Entry 1P3G (X-ray diffraction, 2.70 A resolution); this record covers chains I and C of the 10 polymer chains in the assembly.

# Chain I
Molecule: Palindromic 146bp Human Alpha-Satellite DNA fragment
Organism: Homo sapiens
Sequence (146 nucleotides; each row starts with the number of its first residue):
     1 ATCAATATCC ACCTGCAGAT TCTACCAAAA GTGTATTTGG AAACTGCTCC ATCAAAAGGC
    61 ATGTTCAGCG GAATTCCGCT GAACATGCCT TTTGATGGAG CAGTTTCCAA ATACACTTTT
   121 GGTAGAATCT GCAGGTGGAT ATTGAT

# Chain C
Name: Histone H2A
Organism: Xenopus laevis
UniProtKB: Q7ZT66 (Q7ZT66_9ZZZZ); residues 801-929 here correspond to UniProt positions 2-130 (UniProt number = residue number - 799)
Amino-acid sequence (129 residues; each row starts with the number of its first residue):
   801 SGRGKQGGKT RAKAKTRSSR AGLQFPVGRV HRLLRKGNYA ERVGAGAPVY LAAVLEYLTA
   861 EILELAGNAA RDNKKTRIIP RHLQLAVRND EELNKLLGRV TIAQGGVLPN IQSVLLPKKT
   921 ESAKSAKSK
Disordered / not traced: 801-813, 918-929
Sequence notes: conflict Ala814 (Ser15 in Q7ZT66), Gly867 (Trp68 in Q7ZT66), Asn868 (Glu69 in Q7ZT66), 21 further conflict positions vs the reference (Q7ZT66) not listed

# Interface between chain I and chain C
Pairs across the interface - 14 pairs, chain I then chain C:
  DA11(I) - Lys874(C)  salt bridge to the phosphate
  DA19(I) - Arg877(C)  sugar contact
  DA29(I) - Arg832(C)  phosphate contact
  DA30(I) - Gly828(C)  phosphate contact
  DA30(I) - Arg829(C)  hydrogen bond to the phosphate
  DA30(I) - Arg832(C)  salt bridge to the phosphate
  DG31(I) - Ala814(C)  phosphate contact
  DG31(I) - Lys815(C)  phosphate contact
  DG31(I) - Thr816(C)  phosphate contact
  DG31(I) - Arg817(C)  salt bridge to the phosphate
  DT32(I) - Ala814(C)  phosphate contact
  DT32(I) - Lys815(C)  hydrogen bond to the phosphate
  DT38(I) - Arg842(C)  sugar contact
  DG39(I) - Arg842(C)  salt bridge to the phosphate

# In short
8 residues of chain I and 10 residues of chain C are in contact; the contacts include 2 hydrogen bonds and 4
salt bridges. Polar contacts include DA30(I)-Arg829(C), DT32(I)-Lys815(C) and DA11(I)-Lys874(C).
Chain I is Palindromic 146bp Human Alpha-Satellite DNA fragment (Homo sapiens) and chain C is Histone H2A
(Xenopus laevis); the structure, Crystallographic Studies of Nucleosome Core Particles containing Histone
'Sin' Mutants, was determined by X-ray diffraction, deposited together with 1P34, 1P3A, 1P3B, 1P3F, 1P3I, 1P3K
and 4 further entries.
